Entry 5JP2 (X-ray diffraction, 2.40 A resolution); this record covers chains E and A.

== Chain E ==
Molecule: Epidermal growth factor receptor substrate 15
Organism: Homo sapiens
UniProtKB: P42566 (EPS15_HUMAN); residues 615-637 here = UniProt positions 615-637
Sequence (27 residues; numbered 615 to 641; the number before each row is that of its first residue):
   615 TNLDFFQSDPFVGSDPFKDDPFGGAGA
Unresolved in the structure: 615-619, 638-641
Differences from the reference sequence: expression tag (638-641)

== Chain A ==
Molecule: F-BAR domain only protein 1
Organism: Danio rerio
UniProtKB: A0A0R4IJ14 (A0A0R4IJ14_DANRE); residues 867-1152 here correspond to UniProt positions 615-900 (UniProt number = residue number - 252)
Sequence (286 residues; each row starts with the number of its first residue):
   867 GLSRGPSPISLSAQESWPVAAAITEYINAYFRGGEHNRCLVKITGDLTMS
   917 FPAGITRIFTANPNAPVLSFRLVNISRVDHFLPNQKLLYSDPSQSDPDTK
   967 DFWFNMQALTLHLQREAELNPQASYYNVALLKYQASSQDPSRAPLLLSAE
  1017 CQRSGTVTRVSLDYHCCPATAPATQLTSVQVLLPLDHSATDLQCQPPAAW
  1067 NAEERRLLWKLANLSPTNHSKGSGTLCASWQCLEVPRGPAPSLAVQFVGS
  1117 GASLSGLDVELVGSRYRMSLVKKRFATGKYMAGCSL
Unresolved in the structure: 867-876, 1101-1103, 1152
Disulfide bonds: Cys1017-Cys1150
Bound ions: Zn2+: His1031, Cys1033 (shared with 2 residues of chain B)

== Interface between chain E and chain A ==
Residue-residue contacts (38):
  Phe620(E) with Thr890(A); Tyr892(A); Arg1140(A); Phe1141(A); Ala1142(A), hydrophobic
  Gln621(E) with Arg1140(A), hydrogen bond (backbone-side chain)
  Asp623(E) with Tyr991(A), hydrogen bond; Asn993(A), hydrogen bond
  Pro624(E) with Ala888(A), hydrophobic; Asn993(A); Lys1138(A), hydrogen bond (backbone-side chain); Arg1140(A)
  Phe625(E) with Ala887(A); Ala888(A), hydrophobic; Ser916(A); Tyr991(A); Asn993(A)
  Val626(E) with Lys1138(A)
  Gly627(E) with Tyr991(A), hydrogen bond (backbone-side chain)
  Ser628(E) with Tyr991(A)
  Asp629(E) with Ser990(A), hydrogen bond; Tyr991(A)
  Pro630(E) with Ser1135(A), hydrogen bond (backbone-side chain)
  Phe631(E) with Pro884(A); Val885(A); Ala886(A); Ser916(A); Phe917(A); Pro918(A); Ser1135(A)
  Asp634(E) with Pro884(A); Arg1133(A), salt bridge; Ser1135(A)
  Phe636(E) with Glu881(A); Trp883(A); Pro884(A); Pro918(A), hydrophobic
  Gly637(E) with Glu881(A)
Interface residues without a listed pair, chain A (25 interface residues in all): Ser882, Thr914, Val1114, Leu1136
From the paper, about this interface:
  - pairs named by the authors: Arg1133(A)-Asp634(E) (salt bridge)
  - interface residues, chain E: Asp623(E)

== Overview ==
14 residues of chain E face 25 of chain A across their interface; the contacts include 7 hydrogen bonds and 1
salt bridge. Polar pairs include Asp634(E)-Arg1133(A), Gln621(E)-Arg1140(A) and Asp623(E)-Tyr991(A). The
authors report a salt bridge between Arg1133(A) and Asp634(E). His1031(A) and Cys1033(A) form the Zn2+ site.
The paper reports the interface residue Asp623(E).
Here chain E is Epidermal growth factor receptor substrate 15 (Homo sapiens) and chain A is F-BAR domain only
protein 1 (Danio rerio). Entry 5JP2 (Fcho1 Mu homology domain (Danio Rerio) with bound Eps15 peptide) was
determined by X-ray diffraction.
